Entry 9GBZ (electron microscopy, 3.40 A resolution); this record covers chains B and R of the 4 polymer chains in the assembly.

== Chain B ==
Name: U11/U12 small nuclear ribonucleoprotein 25 kDa protein
Source organism: Homo sapiens
UniProtKB: Q9BV90 (SNR25_HUMAN); numbering as in UniProt (aligned over 1-132)
Chain sequence (132 residues; row label = number of the first residue in the row):
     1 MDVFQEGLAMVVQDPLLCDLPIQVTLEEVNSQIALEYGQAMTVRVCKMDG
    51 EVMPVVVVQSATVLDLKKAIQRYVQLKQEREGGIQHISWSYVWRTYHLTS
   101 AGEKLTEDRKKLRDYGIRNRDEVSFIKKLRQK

== Chain R ==
Molecule: U11 snRNA
Source organism: Homo sapiens
Sequence (135 nucleotides; numbered 1 to 135; the number before each row is that of its first residue):
     1 AAAAAGGGCUUCUGUCGUGAGUGGCACACGUAGGGCAACUCGAUUGCUCU
    51 GCGUGCGGAAUCGACAUCAAGAGAUUUCGGAAGCAUAAUUUUUUGGUAUU
   101 UGGGCAGCUGGUGAUCGUUGGUCCCGGCGCCCUUU
Not modelled in the structure: 39-43, 85-135

== Chain B / chain R interface ==
Residue-residue contacts (21):
  Gly-82(B) with G19(R), base contact
  Gly-83(B) with G19(R), base contact
  Ile-84(B) with G19(R), sugar contact; A70(R), base contact
  His-86(B) with A20(R), stacking on the base; G23(R), sugar contact; A70(R), base contact
  Ile-87(B) with A70(R), base contact
  Ser-88(B) with U22(R), phosphate contact; G23(R), phosphate contact; A70(R), base contact; G71(R), base contact
  Ser-90(B) with G23(R), hydrogen bond to the phosphate
  Tyr-91(B) with A70(R), base contact; G71(R), sugar contact; A72(R), hydrogen bond to the phosphate
  Arg-109(B) with A32(R), hydrogen bond to the sugar
  Leu-129(B) with A64(R), base contact; C65(R), phosphate contact
  Gln-131(B) with A64(R), hydrogen bond to the base
  Lys-132(B) with A64(R), base contact
Also at the interface, not in a pair above, chain B (15 interface residues in all): Val-92, Arg-94, Lys-127
Also at the interface, not in a pair above, chain R (12 interface residues in all): U54, G73

== Overview ==
15 residues of chain B face 12 of chain R across their interface; the contacts include 4 hydrogen bonds and 1
aromatic stacking contact. Polar contacts include Gln-131(B)/A64(R), Arg-109(B)/A32(R) and Ser-90(B)/G23(R).
Here chain B is U11/U12 small nuclear ribonucleoprotein 25 kDa protein and chain R is U11 snRNA, both from
Homo sapiens. Entry 9GBZ (5'-lobe of the substrate-bound U11 snRNP) was determined by electron microscopy
(same publication as 9GCM).
